6CY7 - chain A; structure by X-ray diffraction, 2.20 A resolution.

== Chain A ==
Protein: Stimulator of interferon genes protein
From: Homo sapiens
Reference sequence: Q86WV6 (STING_HUMAN); numbering as in UniProt (aligned over 139-379)
Sequence (241 residues; numbered 139 to 379; the number before each row is that of its first residue):
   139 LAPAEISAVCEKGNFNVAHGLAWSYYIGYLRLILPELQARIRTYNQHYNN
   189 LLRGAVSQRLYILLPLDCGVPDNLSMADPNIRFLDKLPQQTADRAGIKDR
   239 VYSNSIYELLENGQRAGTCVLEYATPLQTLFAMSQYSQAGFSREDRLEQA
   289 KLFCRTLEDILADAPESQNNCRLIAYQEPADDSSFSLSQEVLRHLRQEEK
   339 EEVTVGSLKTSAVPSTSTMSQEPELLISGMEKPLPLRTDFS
Not modelled in the structure: 139-153, 186-192, 338-379
Sequence notes: conflict Ala230 (Gly in Q86WV6), Arg232 (His in Q86WV6)
Ligand contacts: 2BA ((2R,3R,3aS,5R,7aR,9R,10R,10aS,12R,14aR)-2,9-bis(6-amino-9H-purin-9-yl)octahydro-2H,7H-difuro[3,2-d:3',2'-j][1,3,7,9,2,8 ]tetraoxadiphosphacyclododecine-3,5,10,12-tetrol 5,12-dioxide): Ser162, Tyr163, Gly166, Tyr167, Arg232, Ile235, Arg238, Val239, Tyr240, Thr263, Pro264, Thr267
Swiss-Prot annotation at these positions:
  - region: Glu340 to Ser379 (C-terminal tail (CTT))
  - motif: Leu363 to Ser366 (pLxIS motif)
  - binding site (2',3'-cGAMP): Ser162, Tyr167, Arg238, Thr263
  - binding site (3',3'-c-di-GMP): Ser162, Tyr167, Arg238 to Ser241, Thr263
  - binding site (2',3'-cUAMP): Tyr167, Arg238, Thr263
  - modified residue: Thr229 (Phosphothreonine), Ser241 (Phosphoserine), Thr354 (Phosphothreonine), Ser355 (Phosphoserine), Thr356 (Phosphothreonine), Ser358 (Phosphoserine), Ser366 (Phosphoserine)
  - cross-link (Glycyl lysine isopeptide (Lys-Gly)): Lys150 (interchain with G-Cter in ubiquitin), Lys236 (interchain with G-Cter in ubiquitin), Lys338 (interchain with G-Cter in SUMO)
Reported in the primary citation:
  - contacts within the chain: Arg284-Asp301 (salt bridge)
  - mutagenesis - D301A: unchanged signaling
  - disease-associated variants - R284S: abolished binding to CTT
  - disease-associated variants - N154S, V155M, C206Y, R281Q: increased signaling (citing earlier work)
  - mutagenesis - C148A: decreased binding to cGAMP
  - mutagenesis - V147L/C148A, C148A: abolished signaling in response to cGAMP
  - disease-associated variants - V147L: increased signaling

== Summary ==
Ligands of chain A: compound 2BA. From UniProt: 4 residues binding 2',3'-cGAMP, 7 residues binding
3',3'-c-di-GMP and 3 residues binding 2',3'-cUAMP. From the paper: N154S, V155M and C206Y, among others,
increase signaling; contacts within the chain involving Arg284 and Asp301; 9 substitutions were tested in all.
Chain A is Stimulator of interferon genes protein (Homo sapiens); the structure, Human Stimulator of
Interferon Genes, was determined by X-ray diffraction together with 6CFF and 6DNK from the same study.
